PDB entry 4OZI | X-ray diffraction, 3.20 A resolution | chains B and J of the 5 polymer chains in the assembly

== Chain B ==
Name: HLA class II histocompatibility antigen, DQ beta 1 chain
Source organism: Homo sapiens
UniProt: Q5Y7D3 (Q5Y7D3_HUMAN); residues 1-192 here correspond to UniProt positions 33-224 (UniProt number = residue number + 32)
Amino-acid sequence (213 residues; row label = number of the first residue in the row; numbers below 1 keep their minus sign (Gly-12 is residue -12)):
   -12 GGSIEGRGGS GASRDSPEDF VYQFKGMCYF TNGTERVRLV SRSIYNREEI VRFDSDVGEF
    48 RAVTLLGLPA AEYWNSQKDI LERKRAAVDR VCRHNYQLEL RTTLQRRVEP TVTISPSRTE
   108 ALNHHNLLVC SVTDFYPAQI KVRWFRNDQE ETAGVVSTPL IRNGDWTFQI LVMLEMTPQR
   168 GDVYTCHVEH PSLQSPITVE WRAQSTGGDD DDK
Disordered / not traced: -12 to 2, 104-111, 191-200
Construct notes: expression tag (-12 to 0, 193-200)
Disulfide bonds: Cys15-Cys79, Cys117-Cys173
Ion coordination: Ca2+ site 1: Glu96, Ser179, Gln181 (shared with 1 residue of chain D); Ca2+ site 2: Glu96 (shared with 2 residues of chain D)

== Chain J ==
Name: deamidated Gliadin-alpha1 peptide
Source organism: Triticum aestivum
Notes: engineered mutation(s): Q6E
Amino-acid sequence (13 residues; numbered 2 to 14; the number before each row is that of its first residue):
     2 QPFPQPELPY PGS
Disordered / not traced: 13-14

== How chain B and chain J interact ==
Contacting residue pairs (29; chain B residue first):
  Tyr9(B) - Glu8(J)  hydrogen bond
  Phe11(B) - Gln6(J)
  Phe11(B) - Pro7(J)
  Phe11(B) - Glu8(J)
  Gly13(B) - Gln6(J)  hydrogen bond (backbone-side chain)
  Leu26(B) - Gln6(J)
  Ser28(B) - Gln6(J)
  Ser30(B) - Glu8(J)  hydrogen bond
  Phe47(B) - Leu9(J)  hydrophobic
  Leu53(B) - Tyr11(J)  hydrogen bond (backbone-side chain)
  Pro56(B) - Tyr11(J)
  Pro56(B) - Pro12(J)
  Ala57(B) - Tyr11(J)  hydrophobic
  Tyr60(B) - Pro10(J)
  Tyr60(B) - Pro12(J)  hydrophobic
  Trp61(B) - Glu8(J)
  Trp61(B) - Leu9(J)
  Trp61(B) - Pro10(J)  hydrogen bond (side chain-backbone)
  Ile67(B) - Leu9(J)  hydrophobic
  Lys71(B) - Gln6(J)  hydrogen bond
  Arg77(B) - Phe4(J)
  Val78(B) - Phe4(J)
  Val78(B) - Pro5(J)
  Val78(B) - Gln6(J)
  His81(B) - Gln2(J)
  His81(B) - Phe4(J)
  Asn82(B) - Pro3(J)
  Asn82(B) - Phe4(J)  hydrogen bond (side chain-backbone)
  Leu85(B) - Pro3(J)  hydrophobic
Other interface residues (no listed pair), chain B (21 interface residues in all): Met14, Cys15

== Overview ==
21 residues of chain B and 11 residues of chain J are in contact; the contacts include 7 hydrogen bonds. Polar
contacts include Tyr9(B)-Glu8(J), Gly13(B)-Gln6(J) and Ser30(B)-Glu8(J). Glu96(B), Ser179(B) and Gln181(B)
form the Ca2+ site 1.
Chain B is HLA class II histocompatibility antigen, DQ beta 1 chain (Homo sapiens) and chain J is deamidated
Gliadin-alpha1 peptide (Triticum aestivum); the structure, S2 protein complex, was determined by X-ray
diffraction, deposited together with 4OZF and 4OZH.
